PDB entry 6AXU | X-ray diffraction, 1.82 A resolution | chain A

== Chain A ==
Name: Epi-isozizaene synthase
Organism: Streptomyces coelicolor
Notes: EC 4.2.3.37
UniProtKB: Q9K499 (CYC1_STRCO); residue numbers follow UniProt; this construct covers 2-361
Amino-acid sequence (382 residues; numbered -20 to 361; the number before each row is that of its first residue; numbers below 1 keep their minus sign (Met-20 is residue -20)):
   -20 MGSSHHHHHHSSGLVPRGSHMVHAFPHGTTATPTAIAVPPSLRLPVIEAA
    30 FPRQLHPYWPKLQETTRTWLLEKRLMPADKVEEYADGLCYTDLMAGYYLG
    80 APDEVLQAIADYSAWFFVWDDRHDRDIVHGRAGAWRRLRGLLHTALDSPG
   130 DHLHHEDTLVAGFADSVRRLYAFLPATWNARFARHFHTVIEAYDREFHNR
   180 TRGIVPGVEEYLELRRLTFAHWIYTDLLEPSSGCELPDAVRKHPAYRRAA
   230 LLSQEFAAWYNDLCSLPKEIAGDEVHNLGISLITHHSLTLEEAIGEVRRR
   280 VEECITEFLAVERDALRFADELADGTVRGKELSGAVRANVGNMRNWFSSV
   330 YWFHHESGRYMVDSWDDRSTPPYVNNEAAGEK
Unresolved in the structure: -20 to 15, 356-361
Differences from the reference sequence: expression tag (-20 to 1); engineered mutation Tyr203 (Trp in Q9K499)
Ion coordination: Mg2+ site 1: Asp99 (together with pyrophosphate); Mg2+ site 2: Asn240, Ser244, Glu248 (together with pyrophosphate)
Ligand contacts:
  - N-benzyl-N,N-diethylethanaminium (BTM): Leu72, Ser92, Phe95, Phe96, Asp99, Tyr172, Thr197, Phe198, Ala199, Tyr203, Asn240, Trp325, Phe332, His333, Tyr339
  - pyrophosphate (POP): Phe96, Asp99, Arg194, Phe198, Asn240, Ser244, Lys247, Glu248, Arg338, Tyr339
Swiss-Prot annotation at these positions:
  - motif: Asp99 to Asp103 (DDXXD motif)
  - binding site (Mg(2+)): Asp99, Asp103, Asn240, Ser244, Glu248
From the paper describing this entry:
  - contacts within the chain: Ser92-Tyr203 (hydrogen bond)
  - mutagenesis - F95D, F95E: decreased expression
  - mutagenesis - Y69A, Y69F, F95C, F95N, F95Q, F95Y, F96H, F96M, F96N, F96Q, F96S, F96T: decreased catalytic activity
  - specificity-determining residues: Phe95, Phe96

== Overview ==
Chain A binds N-benzyl-N,N-diethylethanaminium and pyrophosphate. The Mg2+ site 2 is built by Asn240, Ser244
and Glu248. UniProt lists 5 Mg2+-binding residues. The paper reports that Y69A, Y69F and F95C, among others,
reduce catalytic activity; specificity determinants Phe95 and Phe96; 14 substitutions were tested in all.
Chain A is Epi-isozizaene synthase (Streptomyces coelicolor); the structure, W203Y Epi-isozizaene synthase,
was determined by X-ray diffraction, deposited together with 6AX9, 6AXM, 6AXN and 6AXO.
